PDB entry 9BGK | electron microscopy, 3.28 A resolution | chains D and G of the 7 polymer chains in the assembly

== Chain D ==
Molecule: non-complementary target DNA (short)
Sequence (12 nucleotides; numbered 1 to 12; the number before each row is that of its first residue):
     1 TGAGGAGTCC AT

== Chain G ==
Molecule: Helicase/UvrB N-terminal domain-containing protein
From: Vibrio cholerae
Reference sequence: B9TSM3 (B9TSM3_VIBCL); residues 1-1190 here correspond to UniProt positions 31-1220 (UniProt number = residue number + 30)
Chain sequence (1190 residues; row label = number of the first residue in the row):
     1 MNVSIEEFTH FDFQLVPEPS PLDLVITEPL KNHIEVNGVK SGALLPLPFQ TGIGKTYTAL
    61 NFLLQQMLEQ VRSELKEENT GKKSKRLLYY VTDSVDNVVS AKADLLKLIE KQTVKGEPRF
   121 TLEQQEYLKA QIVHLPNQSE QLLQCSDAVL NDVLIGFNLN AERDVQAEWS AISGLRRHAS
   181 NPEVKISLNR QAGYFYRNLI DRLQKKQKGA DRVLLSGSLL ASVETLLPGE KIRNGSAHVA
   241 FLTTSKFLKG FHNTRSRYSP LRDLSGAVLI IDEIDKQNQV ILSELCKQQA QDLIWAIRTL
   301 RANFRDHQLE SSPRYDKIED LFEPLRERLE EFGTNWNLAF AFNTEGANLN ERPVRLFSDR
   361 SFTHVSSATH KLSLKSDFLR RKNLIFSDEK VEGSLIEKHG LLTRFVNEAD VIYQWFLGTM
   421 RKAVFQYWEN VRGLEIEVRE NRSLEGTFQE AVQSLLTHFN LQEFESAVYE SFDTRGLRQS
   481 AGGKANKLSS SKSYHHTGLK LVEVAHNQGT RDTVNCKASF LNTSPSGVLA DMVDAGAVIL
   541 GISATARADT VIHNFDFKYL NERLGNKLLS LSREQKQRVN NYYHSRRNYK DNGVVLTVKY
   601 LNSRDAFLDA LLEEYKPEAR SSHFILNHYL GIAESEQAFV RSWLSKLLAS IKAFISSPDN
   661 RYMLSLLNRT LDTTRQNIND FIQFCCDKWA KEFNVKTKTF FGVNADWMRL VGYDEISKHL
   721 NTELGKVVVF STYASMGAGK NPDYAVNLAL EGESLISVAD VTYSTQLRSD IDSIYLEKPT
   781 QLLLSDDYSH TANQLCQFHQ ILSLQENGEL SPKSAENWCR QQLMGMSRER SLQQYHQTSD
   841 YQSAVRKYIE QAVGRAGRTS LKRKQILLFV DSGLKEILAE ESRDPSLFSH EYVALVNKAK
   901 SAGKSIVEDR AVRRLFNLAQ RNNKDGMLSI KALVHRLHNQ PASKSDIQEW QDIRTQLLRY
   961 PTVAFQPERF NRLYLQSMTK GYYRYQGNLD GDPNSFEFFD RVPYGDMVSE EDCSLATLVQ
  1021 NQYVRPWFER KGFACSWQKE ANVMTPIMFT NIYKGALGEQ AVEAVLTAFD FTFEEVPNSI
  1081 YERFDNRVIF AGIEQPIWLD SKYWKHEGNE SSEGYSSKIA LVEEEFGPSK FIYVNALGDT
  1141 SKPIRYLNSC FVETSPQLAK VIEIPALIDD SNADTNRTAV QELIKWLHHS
Construct notes: conflict Pro29 (Ser59 in B9TSM3)
Reported in the primary citation:
  - mutagenesis - E273A: decreased catalytic activity

== How chain D and chain G interact ==
Residue-residue contacts (34):
  DT1(D) - Arg830(G)  hydrogen bond to the base
  DG2(D) - Ser827(G)  base contact
  DG2(D) - Glu829(G)  base contact
  DG2(D) - Arg830(G)  hydrogen bond to the sugar
  DG2(D) - Gln833(G)  sugar contact
  DA3(D) - Glu829(G)  sugar contact
  DG4(D) - Phe639(G)  stacking on the base
  DG4(D) - Thr780(G)  phosphate contact
  DG4(D) - Gln781(G)  phosphate contact
  DG4(D) - His836(G)  phosphate contact
  DG5(D) - Asn668(G)  phosphate contact
  DG5(D) - Arg669(G)  phosphate contact
  DG5(D) - Gln781(G)  base contact
  DG5(D) - Arg828(G)  hydrogen bond to the base
  DA6(D) - Thr670(G)  hydrogen bond to the phosphate
  DA6(D) - Arg675(G)  salt bridge to the phosphate
  DG7(D) - Asn704(G)  phosphate contact
  DG7(D) - Ala705(G)  hydrogen bond to the phosphate
  DG7(D) - Ser735(G)  phosphate contact
  DT8(D) - Arg709(G)  salt bridge to the phosphate
  DT8(D) - Asp787(G)  base contact
  DC9(D) - Val95(G)  phosphate contact
  DC9(D) - Ser245(G)  sugar contact
  DC10(D) - Asn137(G)  hydrogen bond to the phosphate
  DC10(D) - Thr243(G)  phosphate contact
  DC10(D) - Ser245(G)  sugar contact
  DC10(D) - Lys249(G)  hydrogen bond to the phosphate
  DA11(D) - Asn137(G)  phosphate contact
  DA11(D) - Gln138(G)  phosphate contact
  DA11(D) - Lys246(G)  phosphate contact
  DA11(D) - Lys249(G)  hydrogen bond to the sugar
  DT12(D) - Arg190(G)  base contact
  DT12(D) - Tyr194(G)  sugar contact
  DT12(D) - Arg197(G)  phosphate contact
Also at the interface, not in a pair above, chain G (33 interface residues in all): Ser94, Lys287, Ala734, Ser785, Leu832

== In short ==
The interface between chain D and chain G involves 12 residues on one side and 33 on the other, with 8
hydrogen bonds, 2 salt bridges and 1 aromatic stacking contact. Among the polar pairs are DT1(D)-Arg830(G),
DG5(D)-Arg828(G) and DG2(D)-Arg830(G). From the paper: E273A of chain G reduces catalytic activity.
Chain D is non-complementary target DNA (short) and chain G is Helicase/UvrB N-terminal domain-containing
protein (Vibrio cholerae); the structure, Structure of V.cholera DdmDE (2D:1E) in complex with DNA, was
determined by electron microscopy, deposited together with 9BF5, 9BF1 and 9C6Q.
